6QZT - chains A and B; structure by X-ray diffraction, 2.93 A resolution.

Chain A (and B):
Molecule: CRISPR-associated (Cas) DxTHG family
Organism: Sulfolobus islandicus REY15A
Notes: chain B of this document is another copy of the same molecule, construct and numbering; everything in this record applies to it too
Reference sequence: F0NE21 (F0NE21_SULIR); residue numbers follow UniProt; this construct covers 1-454
Sequence (454 residues; numbered 1 to 454; the number before each row is that of its first residue):
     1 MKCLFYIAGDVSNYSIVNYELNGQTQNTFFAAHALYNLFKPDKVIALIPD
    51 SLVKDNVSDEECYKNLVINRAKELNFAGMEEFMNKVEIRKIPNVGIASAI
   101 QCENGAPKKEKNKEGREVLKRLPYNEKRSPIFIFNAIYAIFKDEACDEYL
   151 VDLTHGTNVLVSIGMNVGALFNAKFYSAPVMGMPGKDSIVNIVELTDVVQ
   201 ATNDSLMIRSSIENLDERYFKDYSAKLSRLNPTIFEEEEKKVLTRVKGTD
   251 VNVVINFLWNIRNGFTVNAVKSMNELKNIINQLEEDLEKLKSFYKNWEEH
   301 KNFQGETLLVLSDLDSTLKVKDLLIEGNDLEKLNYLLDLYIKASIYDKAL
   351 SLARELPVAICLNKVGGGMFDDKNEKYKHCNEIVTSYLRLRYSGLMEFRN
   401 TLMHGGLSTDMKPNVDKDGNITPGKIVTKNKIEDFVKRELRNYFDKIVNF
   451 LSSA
Disulfides: C3-C146, C62-C102, C361-C380
From the paper describing this entry:
  - self-association interface (contacts with another copy of this molecule): K364, V365 to N400, G405 to V427, D445 to A454
  - mutagenesis - H155D/N158D, H404A: abolished catalytic activity
  - catalytic residues: R399, N400, H404 (proposed by the authors, not directly observed)

How chain A and chain B interact:
Residue-residue contacts (288):
  D50(A) - W297(B)
  L52(A) - M181(B)  hydrophobic
  R89(A) - K295(B)
  K90(A) - W297(B)  hydrogen bond (backbone-side chain)
  K90(A) - E298(B)
  I91(A) - W297(B)
  P92(A) - W297(B)
  V94(A) - P179(B)
  V94(A) - V193(B)  hydrophobic
  I96(A) - P179(B)
  I96(A) - V180(B)
  I96(A) - V190(B)  hydrophobic
  A97(A) - V180(B)
  A97(A) - M181(B)
  S98(A) - M181(B)  hydrogen bond (backbone-backbone)
  S98(A) - G182(B)
  K127(A) - N191(B)
  K127(A) - Q304(B)
  R128(A) - W297(B)
  R128(A) - Q304(B)  hydrogen bond
  S129(A) - Q304(B)  hydrogen bond (backbone-backbone)
  S129(A) - G305(B)
  S129(A) - E306(B)  hydrogen bond (side chain-backbone)
  P130(A) - V193(B)  hydrophobic
  P130(A) - E194(B)
  P130(A) - V198(B)
  I131(A) - D197(B)
  I131(A) - V198(B)
  I131(A) - E306(B)
  I131(A) - T307(B)
  I131(A) - L309(B)
  F132(A) - Y294(B)  hydrophobic
  F132(A) - W297(B)  hydrophobic
  F132(A) - H300(B)
  F132(A) - F303(B)
  F132(A) - Q304(B)
  F134(A) - V198(B)  hydrophobic
  F134(A) - A201(B)  hydrophobic
  F134(A) - V310(B)  hydrophobic
  F134(A) - S312(B)
  N135(A) - Y294(B)  hydrogen bond
  N135(A) - L309(B)
  N135(A) - V310(B)
  N135(A) - L311(B)
  A136(A) - Y294(B)
  Y138(A) - R209(B)  hydrogen bond
  Y138(A) - S312(B)
  Y138(A) - D315(B)  hydrogen bond
  K142(A) - K291(B)
  K142(A) - D315(B)  salt bridge
  K142(A) - K319(B)
  D143(A) - K291(B)  salt bridge
  D143(A) - K295(B)  salt bridge
  L153(A) - N158(B)
  T154(A) - N158(B)  hydrogen bond (backbone-side chain)
  G156(A) - N158(B)
  T157(A) - N158(B)
  N158(A) - L153(B)  hydrogen bond (side chain-backbone)
  N158(A) - T154(B)  hydrogen bond (side chain-backbone)
  N158(A) - H155(B)  hydrogen bond (side chain-backbone)
  N158(A) - G156(B)  hydrogen bond (side chain-backbone)
  N158(A) - T157(B)
  N158(A) - N158(B)
  N158(A) - V161(B)
  V159(A) - S177(B)
  V159(A) - P179(B)  hydrophobic
  V159(A) - V193(B)  hydrophobic
  V161(A) - N158(B)
  S162(A) - M165(B)
  S162(A) - L195(B)
  I163(A) - L195(B)  hydrophobic
  M165(A) - S162(B)
  M165(A) - M165(B)  hydrophobic
  M165(A) - N166(B)
  N166(A) - M165(B)
  N166(A) - V198(B)
  N166(A) - V199(B)
  N166(A) - T202(B)  hydrogen bond (backbone-side chain)
  A169(A) - T202(B)
  L170(A) - T202(B)
  L170(A) - S205(B)
  L170(A) - R209(B)  hydrogen bond (backbone-side chain)
  L170(A) - S312(B)
  S177(A) - V159(B)
  P179(A) - V159(B)  hydrophobic
  V180(A) - I96(B)
  M181(A) - I96(B)
  M181(A) - A97(B)  hydrophobic
  M181(A) - T157(B)  hydrogen bond
  S188(A) - I96(B)
  I189(A) - I96(B)
  N191(A) - K127(B)
  V193(A) - V94(B)  hydrophobic
  V193(A) - V159(B)  hydrophobic
  E194(A) - P130(B)
  L195(A) - P130(B)  hydrophobic
  L195(A) - S162(B)
  L195(A) - I163(B)  hydrophobic
  D197(A) - I131(B)
  V198(A) - P130(B)  hydrophobic
  V198(A) - I131(B)
  V198(A) - F134(B)  hydrophobic
  V198(A) - N166(B)
  V199(A) - N166(B)
  A201(A) - F134(B)  hydrophobic
  T202(A) - N166(B)  hydrogen bond (side chain-backbone)
  T202(A) - A169(B)
  T202(A) - L170(B)
  N203(A) - L206(B)
  S205(A) - L170(B)
  L206(A) - L170(B)  hydrophobic
  L206(A) - M207(B)
  M207(A) - L206(B)
  M207(A) - M207(B)  hydrophobic
  R209(A) - Y138(B)  hydrogen bond
  R209(A) - L170(B)  hydrogen bond (side chain-backbone)
  S210(A) - Y219(B)  hydrogen bond (backbone-side chain)
  N214(A) - R218(B)  hydrogen bond (backbone-side chain)
  N214(A) - Y219(B)  hydrogen bond
  D216(A) - D216(B)
  D216(A) - R218(B)  salt bridge
  D216(A) - Y219(B)
  R218(A) - N214(B)  hydrogen bond (side chain-backbone)
  R218(A) - D216(B)  salt bridge
  R218(A) - A343(B)
  R218(A) - S344(B)
  Y219(A) - S210(B)
  Y219(A) - N214(B)  hydrogen bond
  Y219(A) - Y219(B)
  N252(A) - K429(B)
  I255(A) - K429(B)
  N256(A) - K429(B)  hydrogen bond
  W259(A) - Y346(B)
  W259(A) - K429(B)
  W259(A) - I432(B)  hydrophobic
  W259(A) - E433(B)
  R262(A) - S344(B)  hydrogen bond (side chain-backbone)
  R262(A) - I345(B)
  R262(A) - Y346(B)
  N263(A) - Y346(B)
  N263(A) - D347(B)
  N263(A) - L402(B)
  G264(A) - G405(B)
  G264(A) - G406(B)  hydrogen bond (backbone-backbone)
  F265(A) - T401(B)
  F265(A) - L402(B)  hydrophobic
  F265(A) - G406(B)
  F265(A) - V427(B)  hydrophobic
  F265(A) - I432(B)  hydrophobic
  T266(A) - L407(B)
  V267(A) - G406(B)
  V267(A) - L407(B)  hydrophobic
  N268(A) - P423(B)
  K291(A) - D143(B)  salt bridge
  Y294(A) - F132(B)  hydrophobic
  Y294(A) - N135(B)  hydrogen bond
  Y294(A) - A136(B)
  K295(A) - K90(B)  hydrogen bond (backbone-side chain)
  K295(A) - D143(B)  salt bridge
  W297(A) - D50(B)
  W297(A) - K90(B)  hydrogen bond (side chain-backbone)
  W297(A) - I91(B)
  W297(A) - P92(B)
  E298(A) - K90(B)
  H300(A) - F132(B)
  F303(A) - F132(B)
  Q304(A) - K127(B)  hydrogen bond (side chain-backbone)
  Q304(A) - R128(B)
  Q304(A) - S129(B)  hydrogen bond (backbone-backbone)
  Q304(A) - F132(B)
  G305(A) - S129(B)
  E306(A) - S129(B)  hydrogen bond (backbone-side chain)
  T307(A) - S129(B)
  T307(A) - I131(B)
  L309(A) - I131(B)
  L309(A) - N135(B)
  V310(A) - I131(B)  hydrophobic
  V310(A) - F134(B)  hydrophobic
  V310(A) - N135(B)
  L311(A) - N135(B)
  S312(A) - F134(B)
  S312(A) - Y138(B)
  S312(A) - L170(B)
  D315(A) - Y138(B)  hydrogen bond
  D315(A) - K142(B)  salt bridge
  N328(A) - D418(B)  hydrogen bond (side chain-backbone)
  D329(A) - G419(B)
  D329(A) - N420(B)
  D329(A) - I421(B)  hydrogen bond (side chain-backbone)
  L330(A) - G419(B)
  L330(A) - I421(B)  hydrophobic
  L333(A) - L407(B)  hydrophobic
  A343(A) - R218(B)
  S344(A) - R218(B)
  S344(A) - R262(B)  hydrogen bond (backbone-side chain)
  I345(A) - R262(B)
  Y346(A) - W259(B)
  Y346(A) - R262(B)
  Y346(A) - N263(B)
  D347(A) - N263(B)
  D347(A) - K348(B)  salt bridge
  K348(A) - D347(B)  salt bridge
  K348(A) - L402(B)
  S351(A) - M403(B)
  E355(A) - L407(B)
  E355(A) - S408(B)
  L356(A) - L407(B)
  A359(A) - V415(B)
  N363(A) - V415(B)
  N363(A) - D416(B)
  N363(A) - K417(B)
  N363(A) - D418(B)
  N363(A) - G419(B)  hydrogen bond (side chain-backbone)
  G366(A) - D416(B)
  G366(A) - K417(B)  hydrogen bond (backbone-backbone)
  G367(A) - V415(B)
  G368(A) - N414(B)
  G368(A) - V415(B)  hydrogen bond (backbone-backbone)
  M369(A) - K412(B)
  M369(A) - P413(B)
  M369(A) - N414(B)
  F370(A) - L407(B)  hydrophobic
  F370(A) - S408(B)
  F370(A) - T409(B)
  F370(A) - K412(B)
  F370(A) - P413(B)  hydrogen bond (backbone-backbone)
  D371(A) - K412(B)  salt bridge
  D372(A) - T409(B)
  Y377(A) - T409(B)
  T401(A) - F265(B)
  L402(A) - F265(B)  hydrophobic
  M403(A) - S351(B)
  M403(A) - M403(B)
  M403(A) - H404(B)
  H404(A) - M403(B)
  G405(A) - G264(B)
  G406(A) - G264(B)  hydrogen bond (backbone-backbone)
  G406(A) - F265(B)
  G406(A) - V267(B)
  L407(A) - T266(B)
  L407(A) - L352(B)  hydrophobic
  L407(A) - E355(B)
  L407(A) - L356(B)  hydrophobic
  S408(A) - E355(B)
  S408(A) - F370(B)
  T409(A) - F370(B)
  T409(A) - D371(B)
  T409(A) - D372(B)
  T409(A) - Y377(B)
  K412(A) - M369(B)
  K412(A) - F370(B)
  K412(A) - D371(B)  salt bridge
  P413(A) - M369(B)
  P413(A) - F370(B)  hydrogen bond (backbone-backbone)
  N414(A) - G368(B)
  N414(A) - M369(B)
  V415(A) - A359(B)
  V415(A) - N363(B)
  V415(A) - G367(B)
  V415(A) - G368(B)  hydrogen bond (backbone-backbone)
  V415(A) - F370(B)  hydrophobic
  D416(A) - N363(B)  hydrogen bond (backbone-side chain)
  K417(A) - N363(B)  hydrogen bond (backbone-side chain)
  K417(A) - G366(B)  hydrogen bond (backbone-backbone)
  D418(A) - N328(B)
  D418(A) - N363(B)
  G419(A) - N328(B)
  G419(A) - D329(B)  hydrogen bond (backbone-backbone)
  G419(A) - L330(B)  hydrogen bond (backbone-backbone)
  G419(A) - N363(B)
  N420(A) - N328(B)
  N420(A) - D329(B)
  I421(A) - V267(B)  hydrophobic
  I421(A) - K271(B)  hydrogen bond (backbone-side chain)
  I421(A) - D329(B)  hydrogen bond (backbone-side chain)
  I421(A) - L330(B)  hydrophobic
  I421(A) - L333(B)  hydrophobic
  T422(A) - K271(B)
  P423(A) - V267(B)  hydrophobic
  P423(A) - N268(B)
  V427(A) - W259(B)  hydrophobic
  V427(A) - N260(B)
  V427(A) - F265(B)  hydrophobic
  V427(A) - N268(B)
  K429(A) - I255(B)
  K429(A) - N256(B)  hydrogen bond
  K429(A) - W259(B)
  E433(A) - W259(B)
Other interface residues (no listed pair), chain A (146 interface residues in all): S51, G95, N125, A139, H155, K271, N296, L352, L362, R399, M411, I432
Other interface residues (no listed pair), chain B (145 interface residues in all): S51, G95, A139, I189, N203, S211, N252, K301, L308, L362, M411

In short:
Chain A and chain B form an interface of 146 and 145 residues respectively; the contacts include 52 hydrogen
bonds and 12 salt bridges. Polar contacts include K142(A)-D315(B), D143(A)-K291(B) and D143(A)-K295(B). From
the paper: catalytic residues R399(A), N400(A) and H404(A); H155D/N158D and H404A of chain A abolish catalytic
activity.
Both chains are CRISPR-associated (Cas) DxTHG family (Sulfolobus islandicus REY15A). Entry 6QZT (Crystal
structure of Csx1 from Sulfolobus islandicus orthorhombic form) was determined by X-ray diffraction together
with 6QZQ and 6R9R from the same study.
